PDB entry 4CR6 | X-ray diffraction, 1.90 A resolution | chains B and D of the 4 polymer chains in the assembly

# Chain B (and D)
Protein: N-acylmannosamine 1-dehydrogenase
From: Flavobacterium SP. 141-8
Notes: EC 1.1.1.233; chain D of this document is another copy of the same molecule, construct and numbering; everything in this record applies to it too
Reference sequence: P22441 (DHMA_FLAS1); residues 1-271 here = UniProt positions 1-271
Chain sequence (271 residues; numbered 1 to 271; the number before each row is that of its first residue):
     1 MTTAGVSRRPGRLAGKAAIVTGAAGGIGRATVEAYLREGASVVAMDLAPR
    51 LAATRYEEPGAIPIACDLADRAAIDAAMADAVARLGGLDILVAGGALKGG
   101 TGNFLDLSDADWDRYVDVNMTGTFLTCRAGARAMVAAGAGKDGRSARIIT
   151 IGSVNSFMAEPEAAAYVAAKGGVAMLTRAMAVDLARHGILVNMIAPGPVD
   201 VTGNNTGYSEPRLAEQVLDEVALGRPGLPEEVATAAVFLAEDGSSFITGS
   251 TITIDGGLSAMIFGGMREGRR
Not modelled in the structure: 1-9, 69-70, 141-143 (chain D: 1-10, 69-70, 140-143)
Ligand contacts: alpha-D-mannopyranose (MAN): Met-158, Glu-220, Leu-258, Ser-259, Met-261, Ile-262
UniProt features mapped onto this chain:
  - active site: Tyr-166 (Proton acceptor)
  - binding site (substrate): Ser-153

# How chain B and chain D interact
Contacting residue pairs - 89 pairs, chain B then chain D:
  Arg-71(B) / Asp-109(D)  salt bridge
  Arg-71(B) / Asp-113(D)  salt bridge
  Gly-102(B) / Asp-183(D)
  Asn-103(B) / Asp-183(D)  hydrogen bond (side chain-backbone)
  Asn-103(B) / His-187(D)
  Phe-104(B) / Phe-124(D)  hydrophobic
  Phe-104(B) / Arg-128(D)
  Phe-104(B) / Met-180(D)  hydrophobic
  Phe-104(B) / Asp-183(D)  hydrogen bond (backbone-side chain)
  Leu-105(B) / Ala-131(D)
  Leu-105(B) / Arg-132(D)  hydrogen bond (backbone-side chain)
  Leu-105(B) / Val-135(D)  hydrophobic
  Leu-105(B) / Leu-184(D)  hydrophobic
  Leu-105(B) / His-187(D)
  Leu-107(B) / Phe-124(D)  hydrophobic
  Leu-107(B) / Arg-128(D)  hydrogen bond (backbone-side chain)
  Ser-108(B) / Arg-128(D)
  Asp-109(B) / Arg-71(D)  salt bridge
  Asp-109(B) / Leu-125(D)
  Asp-109(B) / Arg-128(D)  salt bridge
  Trp-112(B) / Thr-121(D)  hydrogen bond
  Trp-112(B) / Phe-124(D)  hydrophobic
  Trp-112(B) / Leu-176(D)  hydrophobic
  Asp-113(B) / Arg-71(D)  salt bridge
  Val-116(B) / Val-116(D)  hydrophobic
  Met-120(B) / Trp-112(D)
  Met-120(B) / Met-120(D)  hydrophobic
  Met-120(B) / Ala-168(D)
  Thr-121(B) / Trp-112(D)  hydrogen bond
  Phe-124(B) / Phe-104(D)  hydrophobic
  Phe-124(B) / Leu-107(D)  hydrophobic
  Phe-124(B) / Trp-112(D)  hydrophobic
  Leu-125(B) / Asp-109(D)
  Arg-128(B) / Phe-104(D)
  Arg-128(B) / Leu-107(D)  hydrogen bond (side chain-backbone)
  Arg-128(B) / Ser-108(D)
  Arg-128(B) / Asp-109(D)  salt bridge
  Ala-131(B) / Leu-105(D)  hydrophobic
  Arg-132(B) / Leu-105(D)  hydrogen bond (side chain-backbone)
  Asn-155(B) / Met-175(D)
  Ser-156(B) / Met-175(D)
  Phe-157(B) / Met-175(D)
  Phe-157(B) / Arg-178(D)  hydrogen bond (backbone-side chain)
  Met-158(B) / Met-175(D)
  Met-158(B) / Arg-178(D)
  Ala-159(B) / Met-175(D)
  Ala-159(B) / Arg-178(D)
  Ala-159(B) / Ala-179(D)
  Ala-159(B) / Val-182(D)
  Pro-161(B) / Val-182(D)  hydrophobic
  Pro-161(B) / Asp-183(D)
  Glu-162(B) / Asp-183(D)  hydrogen bond (backbone-side chain)
  Ala-164(B) / Ala-179(D)  hydrophobic
  Val-167(B) / Met-175(D)  hydrophobic
  Val-167(B) / Ala-179(D)  hydrophobic
  Ala-168(B) / Met-120(D)
  Ala-168(B) / Gly-172(D)
  Ala-168(B) / Leu-176(D)  hydrophobic
  Gly-171(B) / Gly-171(D)
  Gly-171(B) / Gly-172(D)
  Gly-171(B) / Met-175(D)
  Gly-172(B) / Ala-168(D)
  Gly-172(B) / Gly-171(D)
  Gly-172(B) / Gly-172(D)
  Met-175(B) / Asn-155(D)
  Met-175(B) / Ser-156(D)
  Met-175(B) / Phe-157(D)
  Met-175(B) / Met-158(D)
  Met-175(B) / Ala-159(D)
  Met-175(B) / Val-167(D)
  Met-175(B) / Gly-171(D)
  Leu-176(B) / Ala-168(D)  hydrophobic
  Arg-178(B) / Phe-157(D)  hydrogen bond (side chain-backbone)
  Arg-178(B) / Met-158(D)
  Arg-178(B) / Ala-159(D)
  Ala-179(B) / Ala-159(D)  hydrophobic
  Ala-179(B) / Ala-164(D)  hydrophobic
  Ala-179(B) / Val-167(D)  hydrophobic
  Met-180(B) / Phe-104(D)  hydrophobic
  Val-182(B) / Ala-159(D)
  Val-182(B) / Pro-161(D)  hydrophobic
  Asp-183(B) / Gly-102(D)
  Asp-183(B) / Asn-103(D)  hydrogen bond (backbone-side chain)
  Asp-183(B) / Phe-104(D)  hydrogen bond (side chain-backbone)
  Asp-183(B) / Pro-161(D)
  Asp-183(B) / Glu-162(D)  hydrogen bond (side chain-backbone)
  Leu-184(B) / Leu-105(D)  hydrophobic
  His-187(B) / Asn-103(D)
  His-187(B) / Leu-105(D)
Interface residues without a listed pair, chain B (46 interface residues in all): Asp-106, Cys-127, Val-135, Glu-160, Ala-163, Ala-169, Arg-186
Interface residues without a listed pair, chain D (46 interface residues in all): Asp-106, Cys-127, Glu-160, Ala-163, Ala-169, Arg-186

# In short
Chain B and chain D each contribute 46 residues to their interface, with 14 hydrogen bonds and 6 salt bridges.
Polar contacts include Arg-71(B)/Asp-109(D), Arg-71(B)/Asp-113(D) and Asp-109(B)/Arg-128(D). Bound to chain B:
alpha-D-mannopyranose. From UniProt: active-site residue Tyr-166(B) and substrate-binding residue Ser-153(B)
on chain B.
Both chains are N-acylmannosamine 1-dehydrogenase (Flavobacterium SP. 141-8). Entry 4CR6 (Crystal structure of
the N-acetyl-D-mannosamine dehydrogenase without substrates) was determined by X-ray diffraction together with
4CR7 and 4CR8 from the same study.
